4R2Q - chains A and B of the 3 polymer chains in the assembly; structure by X-ray diffraction, 1.54 A resolution.

== Chain A ==
Molecule: Wilms tumor protein, isoform 4/CRA_a
Organism: Homo sapiens
Notes: fragment: Zinc Finger 2-4
UniProtKB: P19544 (WT1_HUMAN); residues 350-437 here = UniProt positions 350-437
Chain sequence (93 residues; row label = number of the first residue in the row):
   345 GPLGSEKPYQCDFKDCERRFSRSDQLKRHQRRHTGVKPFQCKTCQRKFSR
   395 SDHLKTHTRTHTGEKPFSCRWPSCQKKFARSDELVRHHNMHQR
Unresolved in the structure: 345-348, 437
Differences from the reference sequence: expression tag (345-349)
Bound ions: Zn2+ site 1: Cys355, Cys360, His373, His377; Zn2+ site 2: Cys385, Cys388, His401, His405; Zn2+ site 3: Cys413, Cys418, His431, His435
Curated features (UniProtKB/Swiss-Prot):
  - zinc finger: Tyr353 to His377 (C2H2-type 2), Phe383 to His405 (C2H2-type 3)
  - region (Important for interaction with target DNA): Ser367 to Lys381, Ser393 to His401
  - natural variant: Cys355 (C355G: In WT1; C355Y: In DDS), Cys360 (C360G: In DDS; C360Y: In DDS), Phe364 (F364L: In NPHS4), Arg366 (R366C: In WT1, DDS and MEACHS; R366H: In DDS and WT1; R366L: In DDS), Gln369 (Q369P: In DDS), His373 (H373Q: In DDS and WT1; H373Y: In DDS), His377 (H377R: In DDS; H377Y: In NPHS4), Gly379 (G379C: In NPHS4), Phe383 (F383L: In NPHS4), Cys385 (C385R: In DDS), Cys388 (C388F: In DDS; C388R: In NPHS4; C388Y: In DDS), Phe392 (F392L: In FS), 6 further natural variant entries in UniProt
  - mutagenesis: Arg366 (R366A: Strongly reduced binding of DNA and RNA), Arg372 (R372A: Strongly reduced binding of DNA and RNA), Arg394 (R394A/S: Strongly reduced binding of DNA and RNA)
What the authors report for this chain:
  - binding site for the 11-nt DNA strand (chain B): Arg366, Gln369
  - mutagenesis - E427Q: unchanged binding to 5hmCx2 or 5fCx2
  - mutagenesis - E427Q: increased binding to 5caCx2
  - mutagenesis - Q369P/E427P: decreased binding to unmodified C

== Chain B ==
Molecule: 11-nt DNA strand
Sequence (11 nucleotides; each row starts with the number of its first residue):
     1 AGCGTGGGXGT
Modified residues: 5FC (5-formyl-2'-deoxy-cytidine-5'-monophosphate) at position 9

== How chain A and chain B interact ==
Contacting residue pairs (33; chain A residue first):
  Arg362(A) - DG7(B)  hydrogen bond to the phosphate
  Arg362(A) - DG8(B)  salt bridge to the phosphate
  Phe364(A) - DG8(B)  phosphate contact
  Arg366(A) - 5FC_9(B)  base contact
  Arg366(A) - DG10(B)  hydrogen bond to the base
  Arg366(A) - DT11(B)  base contact
  Gln369(A) - DG8(B)  hydrogen bond to the phosphate
  Gln369(A) - 5FC_9(B)  hydrogen bond to the phosphate
  Arg372(A) - DG7(B)  base contact
  Arg372(A) - DG8(B)  hydrogen bond to the base
  Arg372(A) - 5FC_9(B)  base contact
  His373(A) - DG7(B)  salt bridge to the phosphate
  Arg376(A) - DG6(B)  hydrogen bond to the phosphate
  Arg390(A) - DG4(B)  hydrogen bond to the phosphate
  Arg390(A) - DT5(B)  salt bridge to the phosphate
  Phe392(A) - DT5(B)  phosphate contact
  Ser393(A) - DG6(B)  hydrogen bond to the phosphate
  Arg394(A) - DG6(B)  base contact
  Arg394(A) - DG7(B)  hydrogen bond to the base
  His397(A) - DT5(B)  stacking on the base
  His397(A) - DG6(B)  hydrogen bond to the base
  His401(A) - DG4(B)  salt bridge to the phosphate
  Thr404(A) - DC3(B)  phosphate contact
  Lys409(A) - DC3(B)  salt bridge to the phosphate
  Phe422(A) - DG2(B)  phosphate contact
  Arg424(A) - DC3(B)  base contact
  Arg424(A) - DG4(B)  hydrogen bond to the base
  Arg424(A) - DT5(B)  hydrogen bond to the base
  Glu427(A) - DG2(B)  sugar contact
  Glu427(A) - DC3(B)  base contact
  Arg430(A) - DA1(B)  hydrogen bond to the base
  Arg430(A) - DG2(B)  hydrogen bond to the base
  Arg430(A) - DC3(B)  base contact
Interface residues without a listed pair, chain A (24 interface residues in all): Lys351, Lys381, Asp396, Thr400, Ala423

== In short ==
Chain A and chain B form an interface of 24 and 11 residues respectively, with 14 hydrogen bonds, 5 salt
bridges and 1 aromatic stacking contact. Among the polar pairs are Arg366(A)-DG10(B), Arg372(A)-DG8(B) and
Arg394(A)-DG7(B). From the paper: a binding site for the 11-nt DNA strand (chain B) at Arg366(A) and
Gln369(A); E427Q of chain A increases binding to 5caCx2.
Here chain A is Wilms tumor protein, isoform 4/CRA_a (Homo sapiens) and chain B is an 11-nt DNA strand. Entry
4R2Q (Wilms Tumor Protein (WT1) zinc fingers in complex with formylated DNA) was determined by X-ray
diffraction (same publication as 4R2A, 4R2C, 4R2D, 4R2E, 4R2P, 4R2R and 4R2S).
